PDB entry 7BQY | X-ray diffraction, 1.70 A resolution | chains A and C

[Chain A]
Name: 3C-like proteinase
Source organism: Severe acute respiratory syndrome coronavirus 2
Notes: EC 3.4.22.69
UniProtKB: P0DTD1 (R1AB_SARS2); residues 1-306 here correspond to UniProt positions 3264-3569 (UniProt number = residue number + 3263)
Chain sequence (306 residues; numbered 1 to 306; the number before each row is that of its first residue):
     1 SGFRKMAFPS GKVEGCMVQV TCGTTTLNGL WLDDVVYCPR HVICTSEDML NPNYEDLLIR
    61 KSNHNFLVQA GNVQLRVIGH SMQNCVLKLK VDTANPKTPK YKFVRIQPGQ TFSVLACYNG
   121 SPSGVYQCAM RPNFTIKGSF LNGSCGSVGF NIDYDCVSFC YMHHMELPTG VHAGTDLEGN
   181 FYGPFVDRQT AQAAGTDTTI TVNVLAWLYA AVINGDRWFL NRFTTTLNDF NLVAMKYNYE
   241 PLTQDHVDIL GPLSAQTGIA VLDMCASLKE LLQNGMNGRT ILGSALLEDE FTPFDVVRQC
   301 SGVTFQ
Disordered / not traced: 302-306
Swiss-Prot annotation at these positions:
  - active site: His41 (For 3CL-PRO activity), Cys145 (Nucleophile)
  - site: Gln306 (Cleavage)
  - cross-link (Glycyl lysine isopeptide (Lys-Gly)): Lys5 (interchain with G-Cter in ubiquitin), Lys90 (interchain with G-Cter in ubiquitin)

[Chain C]
Name: N-[(5-methylisoxazol-3-yl)carbonyl]alanyl-L-valyl-N~1~-((1R, 2Z)-4-(benzyloxy)-4-oxo-1-{[(3R)-2-oxopyrrolidin-3-yl]methyl}but-2-enyl)-L-leucinamide
Chain sequence (6 residues; each row starts with the number of its first residue):
     1 XAVLXX
Modified / non-standard residues: 02J (5-methyl-1,2-oxazole-3-carboxylic acid) at position 1; PJE ((E,4S)-4-azanyl-5-[(3S)-2-oxidanylidenepyrrolidin-3-yl]pent-2-enoic acid) at position 5; 010 (phenylmethanol) at position 6

[How chain A and chain C interact]
Contacting residue pairs (30):
  Thr26(A) with 010_6(C)
  Leu27(A) with PJE_5(C)
  His41(A) with Leu4(C)
  Met49(A) with Leu4(C), hydrophobic
  Phe140(A) with PJE_5(C)
  Leu141(A) with PJE_5(C)
  Asn142(A) with PJE_5(C)
  Gly143(A) with PJE_5(C), hydrogen bond (backbone-backbone); 010_6(C), hydrogen bond (backbone-backbone)
  Ser144(A) with PJE_5(C)
  Cys145(A) with PJE_5(C), covalent bond
  His163(A) with PJE_5(C)
  His164(A) with Leu4(C); PJE_5(C), hydrogen bond (backbone-backbone)
  Met165(A) with Val3(C); Leu4(C), hydrophobic; PJE_5(C)
  Glu166(A) with Ala2(C); Val3(C), hydrogen bond (backbone-backbone); PJE_5(C)
  Pro168(A) with 02J_1(C)
  His172(A) with PJE_5(C)
  Asp187(A) with Leu4(C)
  Arg188(A) with Ala2(C)
  Gln189(A) with Ala2(C); Val3(C); Leu4(C), hydrogen bond (side chain-backbone)
  Thr190(A) with 02J_1(C); Ala2(C), hydrogen bond (backbone-backbone)
  Gln192(A) with Ala2(C)
Also at the interface, not in a pair above, chain A (24 interface residues in all): Tyr54, Leu167, Ala191

[Summary]
Chain A and chain C form an interface of 24 and 6 residues respectively; the contacts include 1 covalent bond
and 6 hydrogen bonds. Polar pairs include Gln189(A)-Leu4(C), Gly143(A)-PJE_5(C) and Gly143(A)-010_6(C). From
UniProt: active-site residues His41(A) and Cys145(A) on chain A.
Chain A is 3C-like proteinase (Severe acute respiratory syndrome coronavirus 2) and chain C is
N-[(5-methylisoxazol-3-yl)carbonyl]alanyl-L-valyl-N~1~-((1R,
2Z)-4-(benzyloxy)-4-oxo-1-{[(3R)-2-oxopyrrolidin-3-yl]methyl}but-2-enyl)-L-leucinamide; the structure, THE
CRYSTAL STRUCTURE OF COVID-19 MAIN PROTEASE IN COMPLEX WITH AN INHIBITOR N3 at 1.7 angstrom, was determined by
X-ray diffraction, deposited together with 6LU7.
